PDB entry 2PXF | X-ray diffraction, 2.00 A resolution | chains B and A

# Chain B
Molecule: 4.5 S RNA
Notes: fragment: domain iv; engineered mutation(s): C132G, U133G, A175U, G176U
Sequence (49 nucleotides; numbered 130 to 178; the number before each row is that of its first residue):
   130 GGGGGUGUUUACCAGGUCAGGUCCGAAAGGAAGCAGCCAAGGCACUUCC
Ligand contacts:
  - cobalt hexammine(III) (NCO), molecule 1: G131, G132, G133, G134, C174, U175, U176, C177
  - cobalt hexammine(III) (NCO), molecule 2: U135, G136, U137, U138, A169, G170, G171, C172
  - cobalt hexammine(III) (NCO), molecule 3: C141, C142, G144, G145, U146, C163, A164, G165, C166
  - cobalt hexammine(III) (NCO), molecule 4: U146, C147, A161, G162
  - cobalt hexammine(III) (NCO), molecule 5: A148, G149, G150, U151
  - cobalt hexammine(III) (NCO), molecule 6: C153, G154, A156
  - cobalt hexammine(III) (NCO), molecule 7: C153, G154, A157, G158, G159

# Chain A
Protein: Signal recognition particle protein
Organism: Escherichia coli
Notes: fragment: c terminal domain (residues 328-432)
Reference sequence: P0AGD7 (SRP54_ECOLI); the construct has insertions or renumbered stretches relative to UniProt, so the offset changes along the chain: 1-9 = UniProt 329-337; 23-82 = UniProt 371-430
Chain sequence (102 residues; each row starts with the number of its first residue; note: 13 numbers in that range are skipped by the numbering (no residue carries them; nothing is unmodelled there); a row labelled like 9A-9Z holds insertion residues (9A, then the next letters in order)):
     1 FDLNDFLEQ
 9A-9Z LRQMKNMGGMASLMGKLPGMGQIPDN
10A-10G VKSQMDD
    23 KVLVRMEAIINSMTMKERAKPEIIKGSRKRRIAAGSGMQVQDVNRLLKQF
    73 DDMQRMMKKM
Not modelled in the structure: 9A-9Z, 10A-10G
Modified positions: Mse9G, Mse9J, Mse9N, Mse9T, Mse10E (selenomethionine); Mse28, Mse35, Mse37, Mse60, Mse75, Mse78, Mse79, Mse82 (selenomethionine; parent Met)
Sequence notes: modified residue (9G, 9J, 9N, 9T, 10E, 28, 35, 37, 60, 75, 78-79, 82); engineered mutation Ser58 (Cys406 in P0AGD7)

# Chain B / chain A interface
Pairs across the interface (30; chain B residue first):
  U139(B) with Lys38(A), salt bridge to the phosphate
  A140(B) with Thr36(A), sugar contact; Lys38(A), salt bridge to the phosphate; Ser49(A), hydrogen bond to the base; Arg50(A), hydrogen bond to the base; Arg53(A), hydrogen bond to the base
  C141(B) with Ser49(A), base contact; Arg53(A), sugar contact
  A148(B) with Asn33(A), hydrogen bond to the base
  G149(B) with Ala30(A), hydrogen bond to the base; Asn33(A), hydrogen bond to the sugar; Ser34(A), hydrogen bond to the base; Gly57(A), hydrogen bond to the base; Ser58(A), base contact
  G150(B) with Ala30(A), sugar contact; Gly57(A), hydrogen bond to the base; Ser58(A), hydrogen bond to the sugar; Gly59(A), base contact; Mse60(A), sugar contact
  U151(B) with Gly59(A), hydrogen bond to the sugar; Mse60(A), sugar contact
  C163(B) with Asn33(A), base contact; Ser34(A), hydrogen bond to the sugar; Arg53(A), hydrogen bond to the sugar; Gly57(A), sugar contact
  A164(B) with Asn33(A), sugar contact; Ser34(A), sugar contact; Mse35(A), hydrogen bond to the sugar; Thr36(A), phosphate contact; Arg40(A), hydrogen bond to the sugar
Interface residues without a listed pair, chain B (10 interface residues in all): G165
Interface residues without a listed pair, chain A (17 interface residues in all): Val26, Glu39, Ala56

# Overview
10 residues of chain B and 17 residues of chain A are in contact, with 15 hydrogen bonds and 2 salt bridges.
Among the polar pairs are A140(B)-Ser49(A), A140(B)-Arg50(A) and A140(B)-Arg53(A). Bound to chain B: 7 copies
of cobalt hexammine(III).
Chain B is 4.5 S RNA and chain A is Signal recognition particle protein (Escherichia coli); the structure,
Variant 5 of Ribonucleoprotein Core of the E. Coli Signal Recognition Particle, was determined by X-ray
diffraction, deposited together with 2PXB, 2PXD, 2PXE, 2PXK, 2PXL, 2PXP, 2PXQ and 2PXT.
